7WUI - chains R and L of the 7 polymer chains in the assembly; structure by electron microscopy, 3.10 A resolution.

Chain R:
Molecule: Adhesion G-protein coupled receptor G2, mCherry
From: Mus musculus
UniProtKB: Q8CJ12 (AGRG2_MOUSE); residues 38-891 carry their UniProt numbers (854 of 1090 residues fall inside the UniProt entry; the rest is not from it)
Chain sequence (1149 residues; each row starts with the number of its first residue):
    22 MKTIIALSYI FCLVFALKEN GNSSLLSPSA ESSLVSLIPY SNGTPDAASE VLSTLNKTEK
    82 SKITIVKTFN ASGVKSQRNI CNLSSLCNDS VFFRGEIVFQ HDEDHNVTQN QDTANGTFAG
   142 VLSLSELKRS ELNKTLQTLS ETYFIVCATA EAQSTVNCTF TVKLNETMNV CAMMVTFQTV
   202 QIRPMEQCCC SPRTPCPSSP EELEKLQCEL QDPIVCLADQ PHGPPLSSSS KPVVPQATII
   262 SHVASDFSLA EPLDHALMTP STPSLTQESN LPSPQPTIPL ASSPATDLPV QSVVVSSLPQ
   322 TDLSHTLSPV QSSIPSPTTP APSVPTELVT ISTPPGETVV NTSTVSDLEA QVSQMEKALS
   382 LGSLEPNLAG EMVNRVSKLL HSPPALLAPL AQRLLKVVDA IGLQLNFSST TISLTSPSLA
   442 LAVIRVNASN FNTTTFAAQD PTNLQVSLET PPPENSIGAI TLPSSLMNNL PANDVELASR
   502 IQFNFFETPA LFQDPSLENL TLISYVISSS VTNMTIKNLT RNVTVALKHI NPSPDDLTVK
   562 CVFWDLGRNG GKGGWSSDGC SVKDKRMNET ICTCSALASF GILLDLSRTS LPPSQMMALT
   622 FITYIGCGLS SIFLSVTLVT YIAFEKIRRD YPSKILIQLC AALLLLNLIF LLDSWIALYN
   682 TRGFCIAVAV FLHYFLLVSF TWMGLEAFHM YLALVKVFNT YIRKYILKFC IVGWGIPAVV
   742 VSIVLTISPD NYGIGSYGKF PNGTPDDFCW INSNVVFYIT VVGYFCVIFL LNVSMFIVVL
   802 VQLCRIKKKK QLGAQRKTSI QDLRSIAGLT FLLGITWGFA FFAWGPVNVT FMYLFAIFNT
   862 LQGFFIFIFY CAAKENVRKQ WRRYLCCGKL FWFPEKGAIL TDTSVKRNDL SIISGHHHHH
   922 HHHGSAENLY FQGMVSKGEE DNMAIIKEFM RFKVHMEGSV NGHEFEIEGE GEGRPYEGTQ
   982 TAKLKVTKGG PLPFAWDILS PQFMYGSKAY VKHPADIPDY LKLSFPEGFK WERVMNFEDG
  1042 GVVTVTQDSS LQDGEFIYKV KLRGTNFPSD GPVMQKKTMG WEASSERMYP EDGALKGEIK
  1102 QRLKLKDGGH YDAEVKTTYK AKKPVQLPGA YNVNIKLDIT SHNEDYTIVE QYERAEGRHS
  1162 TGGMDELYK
Disordered / not traced: 22-615, 756-767, 815-822, 846-848, 884-1170
Differences from the reference sequence: expression tag (22-37); engineered mutation Ala597 (His in Q8CJ12), Ala599 (Thr in Q8CJ12); linker (892-934)
UniProt features mapped onto this chain:
  - region: Ser600 to Ser611 (Stachel)
  - binding site (3beta-hydroxyandrost-5-en-17-one): Asn860
  - glycosylation (N-linked (GlcNAc...) asparagine): Asn43, Asn77, Asn91, Asn103, Asn109, Asn127, Asn136, Asn154, Asn178, Asn186, Asn362, Asn427, Asn448, Asn453, Asn520, Asn534, Asn539, Asn543, Asn589, Asn849
Disulfide bonds: Cys686-Cys770

Chain L:
Molecule: IP15
Chain sequence (15 residues; each row starts with the number of its first residue):
   599 ISXGILLDLS RTSLP
Disordered / not traced: 610-613
Modified positions: 4PH (4-methyl-L-phenylalanine) at position 601

How chain R and chain L interact:
Contacting residue pairs (47):
  Met617(R) with Ser600(L)
  Leu620(R) with Ser600(L)
  Thr621(R) with Ile599(L); Ser600(L), hydrogen bond (side chain-backbone)
  Thr624(R) with Ser600(L); 4PH_601(L), hydrogen bond (side chain-backbone)
  Tyr625(R) with Ile599(L)
  Cys628(R) with 4PH_601(L)
  Leu667(R) with 4PH_601(L)
  Asn668(R) with 4PH_601(L)
  Phe671(R) with Ile599(L), hydrophobic; 4PH_601(L); Leu604(L), hydrophobic
  Leu697(R) with Leu604(L), hydrophobic
  Phe701(R) with Leu605(L), hydrophobic
  Asp768(R) with Ile599(L)
  Phe769(R) with Ile599(L), hydrophobic; Ile603(L), hydrophobic
  Trp771(R) with Ile603(L), hydrogen bond (side chain-backbone); Leu604(L), hydrogen bond (side chain-backbone)
  Ile772(R) with Arg609(L), hydrogen bond (backbone-side chain)
  Ser774(R) with Arg609(L), hydrogen bond (backbone-side chain)
  Asn775(R) with Arg609(L), hydrogen bond
  Phe778(R) with Ile603(L); Leu604(L); Asp606(L); Arg609(L)
  Tyr779(R) with Asp606(L); Leu607(L), hydrogen bond (side chain-backbone); Ser608(L), hydrogen bond (side chain-backbone); Arg609(L)
  Val782(R) with Leu604(L); Leu605(L), hydrophobic
  Val783(R) with Leu605(L), hydrophobic; Leu607(L), hydrophobic
  Phe786(R) with Leu605(L), hydrophobic
  Trp838(R) with 4PH_601(L); Leu605(L)
  Ala841(R) with Leu605(L); Leu607(L), hydrophobic
  Trp845(R) with Leu607(L), hydrogen bond (side chain-backbone); Ser608(L)
  Phe856(R) with Gly602(L); Leu605(L), hydrophobic
  Ala857(R) with 4PH_601(L)
  Asn860(R) with 4PH_601(L)
  Thr861(R) with 4PH_601(L)
Other interface residues (no listed pair), chain R (34 interface residues in all): Leu693, Asn773, Val776, Phe842, Met853

Summary:
34 residues of chain R face 11 of chain L across their interface, with 10 hydrogen bonds. Polar pairs include
Thr621(R)-Ser600(L), Thr624(R)-4PH_601(L) and Trp771(R)-Ile603(L). UniProt lists residue binding
3beta-hydroxyandrost-5-en-17-one Asn860(R) on chain R.
Here chain R is Adhesion G-protein coupled receptor G2, mCherry (Mus musculus) and chain L is IP15. Entry 7WUI
(Tethered peptide activation mechanism of adhesion GPCRs ADGRG2 and ADGRG4) was determined by electron
microscopy (same publication as 7WUJ and 7WUQ).
